PDB entry 3QTL | X-ray diffraction, 2.60 A resolution | chains A and D of the 4 polymer chains in the assembly

Chain A:
Protein: Subtilisin-like serin protease
Organism: Bacillus licheniformis
Notes: EC 3.4.21.62
UniProt: Q1EM64 (Q1EM64_BACLI); residues 1-274 here correspond to UniProt positions 106-379 (UniProt number = residue number + 105)
Chain sequence (274 residues; each row starts with the number of its first residue):
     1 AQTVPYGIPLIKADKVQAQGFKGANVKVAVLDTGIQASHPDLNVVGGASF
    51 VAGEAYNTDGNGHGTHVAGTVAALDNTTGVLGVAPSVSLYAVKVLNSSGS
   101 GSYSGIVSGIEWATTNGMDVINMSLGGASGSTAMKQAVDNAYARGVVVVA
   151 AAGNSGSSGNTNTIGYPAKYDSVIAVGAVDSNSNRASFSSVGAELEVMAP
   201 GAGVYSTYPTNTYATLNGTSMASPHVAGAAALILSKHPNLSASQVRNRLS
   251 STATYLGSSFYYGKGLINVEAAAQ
Unresolved in the structure: 157-161

Chain D:
Protein: Kazal-type serine protease inhibitor SPI-1
Organism: Carcinoscorpius rotundicauda
UniProt: A1X1V8 (A1X1V8_CARRO); aligned to UniProt positions 24-98 over residues 0-74 (the alignment contains insertions or deletions, so no single offset holds)
Chain sequence (75 residues; row label = number of the first residue in the row; numbering starts at 0):
     0 APCPHTYKPVCGANGEVYDNECFLNKAGIEPAESWETCRGHELCPSVCTE
    50 EYDPVCVEGKIYGNRCMQSHFCGKV
Cystine bridges: Cys2-Cys21, Cys10-Cys37, Cys43-Cys71, Cys47-Cys65

Chain A / chain D interface:
Pairs across the interface (37):
  His63(A) - Pro3(D)
  His63(A) - Thr5(D)  hydrogen bond
  Ser98(A) - Cys21(D)
  Gly99(A) - Cys2(D)
  Gly99(A) - Pro3(D)
  Ser100(A) - Pro1(D)
  Ser100(A) - Cys21(D)
  Ser100(A) - Lys25(D)
  Gly101(A) - Ala0(D)
  Gly101(A) - Pro1(D)  hydrogen bond (backbone-backbone)
  Ser102(A) - Ala0(D)
  Tyr103(A) - Ala0(D)  hydrophobic
  Ser124(A) - Pro3(D)
  Ser124(A) - His4(D)  hydrogen bond (backbone-backbone)
  Leu125(A) - Cys2(D)
  Leu125(A) - His4(D)
  Gly126(A) - Pro1(D)
  Gly126(A) - Cys2(D)  hydrogen bond (backbone-backbone)
  Gly126(A) - His4(D)
  Gly126(A) - Phe22(D)
  Ala151(A) - His4(D)
  Gly153(A) - His4(D)
  Asn154(A) - His4(D)  hydrogen bond (side chain-backbone)
  Asn154(A) - Thr5(D)  hydrogen bond (side chain-backbone)
  Asn154(A) - Tyr6(D)
  Asn154(A) - Asp18(D)
  Ser155(A) - Asp18(D)  hydrogen bond (backbone-side chain)
  Ser187(A) - Glu41(D)  hydrogen bond
  Phe188(A) - Tyr6(D)  hydrophobic
  Leu216(A) - Thr5(D)
  Asn217(A) - Thr5(D)
  Asn217(A) - Tyr6(D)  hydrogen bond (backbone-backbone)
  Gly218(A) - His4(D)
  Gly218(A) - Tyr6(D)
  Thr219(A) - His4(D)  hydrogen bond (backbone-backbone)
  Ser220(A) - His4(D)  hydrogen bond (backbone-backbone)
  Ser220(A) - Thr5(D)
Also at the interface, not in a pair above, chain A (25 interface residues in all): Leu95, Gly127, Tyr208, Met221
Also at the interface, not in a pair above, chain D (13 interface residues in all): Lys7

Overview:
25 residues of chain A and 13 residues of chain D are in contact, with 11 hydrogen bonds. Polar contacts
include His63(A)-Thr5(D), Asn154(A)-His4(D) and Asn154(A)-Thr5(D).
Here chain A is Subtilisin-like serin protease (Bacillus licheniformis) and chain D is Kazal-type serine
protease inhibitor SPI-1 (Carcinoscorpius rotundicauda). Entry 3QTL (Structural Basis for Dual-inhibition
Mechanism of a Non-classical Kazal-type Serine Protease Inhibitor from Horseshoe Crab in ...) was determined
by X-ray diffraction.
